PDB entry 7ZAW | X-ray diffraction, 2.58 A resolution | chain A

# Chain A
Molecule: Glypican-3
Organism: Homo sapiens
Reference sequence: P51654 (GPC3_HUMAN); residues 32-483 here = UniProt positions 32-483
Sequence (464 residues; numbered 29 to 492; the number before each row is that of its first residue):
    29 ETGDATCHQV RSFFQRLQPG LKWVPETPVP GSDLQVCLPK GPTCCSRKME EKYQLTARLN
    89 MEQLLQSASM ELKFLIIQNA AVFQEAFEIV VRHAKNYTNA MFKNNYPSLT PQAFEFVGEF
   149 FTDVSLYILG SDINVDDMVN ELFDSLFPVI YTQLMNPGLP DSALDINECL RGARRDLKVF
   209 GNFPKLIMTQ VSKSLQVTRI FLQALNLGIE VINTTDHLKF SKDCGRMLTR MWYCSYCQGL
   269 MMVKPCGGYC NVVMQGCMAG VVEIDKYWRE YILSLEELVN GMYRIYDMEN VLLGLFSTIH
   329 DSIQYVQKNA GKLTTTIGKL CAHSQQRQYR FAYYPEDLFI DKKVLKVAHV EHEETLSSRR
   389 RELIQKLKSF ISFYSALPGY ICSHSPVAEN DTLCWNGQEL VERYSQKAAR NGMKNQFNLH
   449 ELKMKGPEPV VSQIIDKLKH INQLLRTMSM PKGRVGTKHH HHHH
Unresolved in the structure: 29-34, 40-58, 187-191, 311-314, 350-382, 435-455, 478-492
Disulfides: Cys35-Cys72, Cys65-Cys262, Cys73-Cys265, Cys197-Cys349, Cys252-Cys285, Cys274-Cys422, Cys278-Cys410
Glycans and other covalent adducts: N-acetylglucosamine (NAG) linked to Asn124, Asn241
Construct notes: expression tag (29-31, 484-492); conflict Phe359 (Ser in P51654)
Swiss-Prot annotation at these positions:
  - modified residue: Ser352 (Phosphoserine)
  - glycosylation (N-linked (GlcNAc...) asparagine): Asn124, Asn241, Asn418
Reported in the primary citation:
  - post-translational modification sites: Asn124, Asn241
  - mutagenesis - N241Q: abolished binding to Unc5A-D

# Summary
Covalently linked N-acetylglucosamine: at Asn124 and Asn241. The paper reports that N241Q abolishes binding to
Unc5A-D; modification sites Asn124 and Asn241.
Chain A is Glypican-3 (Homo sapiens); the structure, GPC3-Unc5D octamer structure and role in cell migration,
was determined by X-ray diffraction, deposited together with 7ZAV.
